PDB entry 5HRH | X-ray diffraction, 3.00 A resolution | chains A and C of the 4 polymer chains in the assembly

Chain A:
Protein: DNA polymerase beta-like protein
Source organism: African swine fever virus
UniProtKB: A0A0A1E3N6 (A0A0A1E3N6_ASF); residue numbers follow UniProt; this construct covers 1-174
Chain sequence (178 residues; each row starts with the number of its first residue; numbers below 1 keep their minus sign (Ser-3 is residue -3)):
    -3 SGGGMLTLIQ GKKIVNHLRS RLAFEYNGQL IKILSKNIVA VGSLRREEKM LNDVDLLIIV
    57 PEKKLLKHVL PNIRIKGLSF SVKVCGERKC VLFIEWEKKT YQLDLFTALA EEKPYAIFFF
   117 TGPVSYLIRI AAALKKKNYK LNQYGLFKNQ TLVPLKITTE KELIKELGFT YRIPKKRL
Not modelled in the structure: -3 to 0
Construct notes: expression tag (-3 to 0); engineered mutation Phe115 (His in A0A0A1E3N6), Ala127 (Arg in A0A0A1E3N6)
Bound ions: Mn2+ site 1: Asp49, Asp51 (together with 2'-deoxyguanosine-5'-triphosphate); Mn2+ site 2: Asp49, Asp51, Asp100 (together with 2'-deoxyguanosine-5'-triphosphate)
Small-molecule neighbours: 2'-deoxyguanosine-5'-triphosphate (DGT): Gly38, Ser39, Arg42, Leu47, Asn48, Asp49, Asp51, Phe115, Phe116, Thr117, Gly118, Val120, Leu123

Chain C:
Molecule: 18-nt DNA strand
Sequence (18 nucleotides; numbered 1 to 18; the number before each row is that of its first residue):
     1 CGTTCTATGT GTACTCAC

How chain A and chain C interact:
Contacting residue pairs (23):
  Val80(A) - DA13(C)  phosphate contact
  Val80(A) - DC14(C)  phosphate contact
  Cys81(A) - DA13(C)  hydrogen bond to the phosphate
  Cys81(A) - DC14(C)  hydrogen bond to the phosphate
  Gly82(A) - DA13(C)  phosphate contact
  Glu83(A) - DA13(C)  hydrogen bond to the phosphate
  Arg84(A) - DA13(C)  hydrogen bond to the phosphate
  Lys85(A) - DG11(C)  base contact
  Lys85(A) - DT12(C)  hydrogen bond to the base
  Lys85(A) - DA13(C)  hydrogen bond to the phosphate
  Phe115(A) - DG9(C)  base contact
  Ile124(A) - DT8(C)  sugar contact
  Ile124(A) - DG9(C)  base contact
  Ala127(A) - DG9(C)  sugar contact
  Ala128(A) - DT8(C)  base contact
  Ala128(A) - DG9(C)  phosphate contact
  Lys136(A) - DT10(C)  phosphate contact
  Leu137(A) - DT10(C)  sugar contact
  Asn138(A) - DT10(C)  phosphate contact
  Asn138(A) - DG11(C)  hydrogen bond to the phosphate
  Gln139(A) - DG11(C)  hydrogen bond to the sugar
  Tyr140(A) - DG11(C)  hydrogen bond to the phosphate
  Tyr140(A) - DT12(C)  hydrogen bond to the phosphate
Also at the interface, not in a pair above, chain A (16 interface residues in all): Arg125

Overview:
Chain A and chain C form an interface of 16 and 7 residues respectively; the contacts include 10 hydrogen
bonds. Polar contacts include Lys85(A)-DT12(C), Gln139(A)-DG11(C) and Cys81(A)-DA13(C). Ligands of chain A:
2'-deoxyguanosine-5'-triphosphate. Asp49(A) and Asp51(A) form the Mn2+ site 1.
Here chain A is DNA polymerase beta-like protein (African swine fever virus) and chain C is an 18-nt DNA
strand. Entry 5HRH (The crystal structure of AsfvPolX(H115F/R127A mutant): 1nt-gap(P) DNA2:dGTP ternary
complex) was determined by X-ray diffraction.
